Entry 1YB0 (X-ray diffraction, 1.86 A resolution); this record covers chains A and B of the 3 polymer chains in the assembly.

# Chain A (and B)
Protein: prophage LambdaBa02, N-acetylmuramoyl-L-alanine amidase, family 2
Organism: Bacillus anthracis
Notes: chain B of this document is another copy of the same molecule, construct and numbering; everything in this record applies to it too
Reference sequence: Q81WA9 (Q81WA9_BACAN); numbering as in UniProt (aligned over 1-159)
Amino-acid sequence (159 residues; numbered 1 to 159; the number before each row is that of its first residue):
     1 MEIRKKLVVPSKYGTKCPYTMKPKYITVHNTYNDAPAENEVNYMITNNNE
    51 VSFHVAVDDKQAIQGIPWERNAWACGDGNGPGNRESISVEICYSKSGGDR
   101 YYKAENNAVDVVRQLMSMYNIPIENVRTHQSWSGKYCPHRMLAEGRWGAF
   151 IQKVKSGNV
Disordered / not traced: 158-159 (chain B: fully traced)
Metal / ion sites: Zn2+: H29, H129, C137 (together with phosphate ion)

# Interface between chain A and chain B
Residue-residue contacts (15):
  D77(A) - K135(B)
  N79(A) - Y32(B)
  G80(A) - Y32(B)
  P81(A) - Y32(B)
  P81(A) - H139(B)
  R84(A) - Y32(B)
  E85(A) - Y32(B)  hydrogen bond
  S131(A) - Y136(B)
  W132(A) - G134(B)
  W132(A) - K135(B)
  W132(A) - Y136(B)  hydrogen bond (backbone-backbone)
  S133(A) - S133(B)
  S133(A) - G134(B)
  S133(A) - K135(B)
  G134(A) - G134(B)  hydrogen bond (backbone-backbone)
Other interface residues (no listed pair), chain B (7 interface residues in all): K95

# In short
10 residues of chain A and 7 residues of chain B are in contact; the contacts include 3 hydrogen bonds. Among
the polar pairs are E85(A)-Y32(B), W132(A)-Y136(B) and G134(A)-G134(B). H29(A), H129(A) and C137(A) coordinate
Zn2+.
Both chains are prophage LambdaBa02, N-acetylmuramoyl-L-alanine amidase, family 2 (Bacillus anthracis). Entry
1YB0 (Structure of PlyL) was determined by X-ray diffraction together with 2AR3 from the same study.
